PDB entry 8V7D | X-ray diffraction, 1.95 A resolution | chains A and P of the 3 polymer chains in the assembly

# Chain A
Molecule: DNA polymerase eta
Organism: Homo sapiens
Notes: EC 2.7.7.7
Reference sequence: Q9Y253 (POLH_HUMAN); residues 1-432 here = UniProt positions 1-432
Amino-acid sequence (435 residues; row label = number of the first residue in the row; numbers below 1 keep their minus sign (Gly-2 is residue -2)):
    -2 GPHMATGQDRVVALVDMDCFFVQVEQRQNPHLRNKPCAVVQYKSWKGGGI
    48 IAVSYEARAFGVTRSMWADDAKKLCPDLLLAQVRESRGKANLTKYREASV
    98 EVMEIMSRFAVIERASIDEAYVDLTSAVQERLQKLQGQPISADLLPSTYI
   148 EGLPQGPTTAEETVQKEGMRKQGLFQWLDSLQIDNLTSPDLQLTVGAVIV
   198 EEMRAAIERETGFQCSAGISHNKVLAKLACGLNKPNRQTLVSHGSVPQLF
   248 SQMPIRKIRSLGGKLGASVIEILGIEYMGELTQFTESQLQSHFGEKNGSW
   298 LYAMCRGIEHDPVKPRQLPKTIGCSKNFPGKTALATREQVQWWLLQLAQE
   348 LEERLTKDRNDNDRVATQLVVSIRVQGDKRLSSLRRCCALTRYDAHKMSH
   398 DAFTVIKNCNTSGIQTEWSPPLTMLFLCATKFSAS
Not modelled in the structure: 155-159
Construct notes: expression tag (-2 to 0)
Ion coordination: Ca2+: Asp13, Met14, Asp115 (together with CTP); K+: Asp13, Asp115, Glu116 (together with CTP) (shared with DT8(P) of chain P)
Small-molecule neighbours: CTP (cytidine-5'-triphosphate): Asp13, Met14, Asp15, Cys16, Phe17, Phe18, Ala49, Tyr52, Arg55, Arg61, Ile114, Asp115, Lys231
UniProt features mapped onto this chain:
  - binding site (Mg(2+)): Asp13, Met14, Asp115, Glu116
  - binding site (Mn(2+)): Asp13, Met14, Asp115, Glu116
  - binding site (a 2'-deoxyribonucleoside 5'-triphosphate): Arg61
  - natural variant: Val37 (deletion: In XPV), Leu75 (deletion: In XPV), Arg93 (R93P: In XPV), Arg111 (R111H: In XPV), Thr122 (T122P: In XPV), Gly153 (G153D: In a breast cancer sample), Thr191 (T191P: In XPV), Gly263 (G263V: In XPV), Val266 (V266D: In XPV), Gly295 (G295R: In XPV), Arg361 (R361S: In XPV)
  - mutagenesis: Tyr52 (Y52A/F: Reduces DNA polymerase activity; Y52E: Reduces DNA polymerase activity. Increases fidelity of replication and reduces translesion bypass), Arg61 (R61A: Reduces enzymatic activity by two-thirds), Ser62 (S62G: Increased DNA polymerase activity and translesion bypass compared to wild-type), Ala68 (A68S/V: Severe reduction in thymine dimer translesion bypass), Asn324 to Pro326 (Reduces binding to chromatin and to monoubiquitinated PCNA. Abolishes binding to monoubiquitinated PCNA; when associated with 705-E--H-713 Del)
What the authors report for this chain:
  - specificity-determining residues: Phe18, Tyr92

# Chain P
Molecule: 8-nt DNA strand
Sequence (8 nucleotides; each row starts with the number of its first residue):
     1 AGCGTCAT
Ion coordination: K+: DT8 (together with CTP) (shared with Asp13(A), Asp115(A), Glu116(A) of chain A)

# Chain A / chain P interface
Pairs across the interface (24):
  Ser113(A) - DT8(P)  hydrogen bond to the phosphate
  Asp115(A) - DT8(P)  phosphate contact
  Glu116(A) - DT8(P)  sugar contact
  Lys224(A) - DT8(P)  salt bridge to the phosphate
  Ile255(A) - DA7(P)  phosphate contact
  Arg256(A) - DA7(P)  sugar contact
  Arg256(A) - DT8(P)  salt bridge to the phosphate
  Ser257(A) - DC6(P)  phosphate contact
  Ser257(A) - DA7(P)  hydrogen bond to the phosphate
  Leu258(A) - DA7(P)  phosphate contact
  Gly259(A) - DA7(P)  hydrogen bond to the phosphate
  Gly260(A) - DC6(P)  phosphate contact
  Gly260(A) - DA7(P)  phosphate contact
  Lys261(A) - DT5(P)  salt bridge to the phosphate
  Lys261(A) - DC6(P)  hydrogen bond to the phosphate
  Leu262(A) - DC6(P)  hydrogen bond to the phosphate
  Arg377(A) - DC3(P)  phosphate contact
  Arg377(A) - DG4(P)  salt bridge to the phosphate
  Leu381(A) - DC3(P)  phosphate contact
  Arg382(A) - DG2(P)  sugar contact
  Arg382(A) - DC3(P)  hydrogen bond to the phosphate
  Arg383(A) - DG2(P)  phosphate contact
  Arg383(A) - DC3(P)  salt bridge to the phosphate
  Cys384(A) - DG2(P)  hydrogen bond to the phosphate
Other interface residues (no listed pair), chain A (19 interface residues in all): Ser379, Ser380
Other interface residues (no listed pair), chain P (8 interface residues in all): DA1

# Overview
19 residues of chain A and 8 residues of chain P are in contact, with 7 hydrogen bonds and 5 salt bridges.
Polar pairs include Ser113(A)-DT8(P), Ser257(A)-DA7(P) and Gly259(A)-DA7(P). Bound to chain A: CTP. The paper
reports specificity determinants Phe18(A) and Tyr92(A).
Chain A is DNA polymerase eta (Homo sapiens) and chain P is an 8-nt DNA strand; the structure, Human DNA
polymerase eta-DNA-dT primer rCTP insertion ternary complex at pH7.0 (K+ MES) with 1 Ca2+ ..., was determined
by X-ray diffraction together with 8V7A, 8V7B, 8V7C, 8V7E, 8V7F, 8V7G and 4 further entries from the same
study.
